3RGB - chains I and J of the 9 polymer chains in the assembly; structure by X-ray diffraction, 2.80 A resolution.

[Chain I]
Protein: Methane monooxygenase subunit B2
From: Methylococcus capsulatus
Notes: EC 1.14.13.25
UniProtKB: Q49104 (Q49104_METCA); residue numbers follow UniProt; this construct covers 1-414
Chain sequence (414 residues; row label = number of the first residue in the row):
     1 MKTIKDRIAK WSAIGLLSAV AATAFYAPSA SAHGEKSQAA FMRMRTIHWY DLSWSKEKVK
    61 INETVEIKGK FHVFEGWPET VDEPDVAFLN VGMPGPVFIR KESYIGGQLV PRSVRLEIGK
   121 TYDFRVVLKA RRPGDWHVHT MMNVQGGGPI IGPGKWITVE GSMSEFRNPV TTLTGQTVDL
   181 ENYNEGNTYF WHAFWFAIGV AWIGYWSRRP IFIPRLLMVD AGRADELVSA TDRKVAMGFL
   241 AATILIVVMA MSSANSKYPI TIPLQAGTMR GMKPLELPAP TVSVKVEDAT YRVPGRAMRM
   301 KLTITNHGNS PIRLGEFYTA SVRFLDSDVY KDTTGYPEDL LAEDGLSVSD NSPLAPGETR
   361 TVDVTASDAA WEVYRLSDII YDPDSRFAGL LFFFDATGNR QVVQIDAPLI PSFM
Disordered / not traced: 1-32
Metal / ion sites: dinuclear copper ion: His33, His137, His139; Cu ion: His48, His72

[Chain J]
Protein: Methane monooxygenase subunit A2
From: Methylococcus capsulatus
Notes: EC 1.14.13.25
UniProtKB: Q607G3 (Q607G3_METCA); numbering as in UniProt (aligned over 1-247)
Chain sequence (247 residues; numbered 1 to 247; the number before each row is that of its first residue):
     1 MSAAQSAVRS HAEAVQVSRT IDWMALFVVF FVIVGSYHIH AMLTMGDWDF WSDWKDRRLW
    61 VTVTPIVLVT FPAAVQSYLW ERYRLPWGAT VCVLGLLLGE WINRYFNFWG WTYFPINFVF
   121 PASLVPGAII LDTVLMLSGS YLFTAIVGAM GWGLIFYPGN WPIIAPLHVP VEYNGMLMSI
   181 ADIQGYNYVR TGTPEYIRMV EKGTLRTFGK DVAPVSAFFS AFMSILIYFM WHFIGRWFSN
   241 ERFLQST
Disordered / not traced: 1-6, 192-212, 246-247
Metal / ion sites: Zn2+ near His11 (its only coordinating residue here)

[How chain I and chain J interact]
Residue-residue contacts (152; chain I residue first):
  Asn90(I) - Val189(J)
  Asn90(I) - Arg190(J)  hydrogen bond (side chain-backbone)
  Asn90(I) - Thr191(J)
  Val91(I) - Val189(J)
  Met93(I) - Val189(J)  hydrophobic
  Gly95(I) - Val189(J)
  Pro96(I) - Tyr113(J)
  Pro96(I) - Phe114(J)  hydrophobic
  Pro96(I) - Tyr188(J)  hydrophobic
  Ile99(I) - Asn187(J)
  Ile99(I) - Tyr188(J)  hydrophobic
  Arg100(I) - Tyr186(J)  hydrogen bond (side chain-backbone)
  Arg100(I) - Asn187(J)  hydrogen bond (backbone-side chain)
  Arg100(I) - Val189(J)
  Lys101(I) - Tyr173(J)  hydrogen bond (backbone-side chain)
  Lys101(I) - Tyr186(J)
  Lys101(I) - Asn187(J)
  Glu102(I) - Asn174(J)
  Glu102(I) - Tyr186(J)
  Ser103(I) - Tyr186(J)  hydrogen bond
  Tyr104(I) - Asn174(J)
  Leu109(I) - Tyr173(J)
  Leu109(I) - Asn174(J)
  Leu109(I) - Met176(J)  hydrophobic
  Leu109(I) - Tyr186(J)
  Pro111(I) - Met176(J)
  Pro111(I) - Tyr186(J)  hydrophobic
  Arg112(I) - Met176(J)
  Arg131(I) - Trp109(J)
  Arg131(I) - Tyr113(J)  hydrogen bond (side chain-backbone)
  Arg131(I) - Pro115(J)
  Arg131(I) - Tyr188(J)
  Arg132(I) - Tyr113(J)
  Met141(I) - Thr191(J)
  Met163(I) - Trp109(J)  hydrophobic
  Met163(I) - Tyr113(J)  hydrophobic
  Asn168(I) - Asn187(J)  hydrogen bond
  Asn168(I) - Tyr188(J)  hydrogen bond
  Val170(I) - Val171(J)  hydrophobic
  Thr171(I) - Val171(J)
  Thr172(I) - Pro170(J)
  Leu173(I) - Pro170(J)  hydrogen bond (backbone-backbone)
  Leu173(I) - Val171(J)
  Leu173(I) - Glu172(J)
  Leu173(I) - Leu177(J)  hydrophobic
  Leu180(I) - Asn117(J)
  Leu180(I) - Ile180(J)  hydrophobic
  Leu180(I) - Ile183(J)  hydrophobic
  Leu180(I) - Tyr188(J)
  Glu181(I) - Asn117(J)  hydrogen bond (backbone-side chain)
  Glu181(I) - Tyr188(J)  hydrogen bond
  Asn182(I) - Asn117(J)
  Tyr183(I) - Asn117(J)
  Tyr183(I) - Pro166(J)  hydrogen bond (side chain-backbone)
  Tyr183(I) - Leu167(J)  hydrophobic
  Tyr183(I) - Val169(J)
  Tyr183(I) - Ile180(J)  hydrophobic
  Asn184(I) - Ile163(J)  hydrogen bond (side chain-backbone)
  Asn184(I) - Pro166(J)
  Asn184(I) - Leu167(J)
  Asn187(I) - Pro162(J)  hydrogen bond (side chain-backbone)
  Asn187(I) - Ile163(J)
  Asn187(I) - Pro166(J)
  Thr188(I) - Phe120(J)
  Thr188(I) - Ile163(J)
  Tyr189(I) - Trp101(J)  hydrophobic
  Tyr189(I) - Tyr105(J)
  Tyr189(I) - Ile116(J)
  Trp191(I) - Pro162(J)
  Trp191(I) - Ile163(J)  hydrophobic
  His192(I) - Leu97(J)
  His192(I) - Trp101(J)
  His192(I) - Pro121(J)  hydrogen bond (side chain-backbone)
  His192(I) - Ala122(J)
  His192(I) - Ser123(J)
  His192(I) - Ile163(J)
  Trp195(I) - Ser123(J)
  Trp195(I) - Val125(J)
  Trp195(I) - Pro126(J)
  Phe196(I) - Leu94(J)
  Gly199(I) - Leu94(J)
  Gly199(I) - Val125(J)
  Trp202(I) - Pro86(J)  hydrogen bond (side chain-backbone)
  Trp202(I) - Trp87(J)
  Trp202(I) - Thr90(J)
  Trp202(I) - Asp132(J)
  Ile203(I) - Trp87(J)  hydrophobic
  Ile203(I) - Thr90(J)
  Ile203(I) - Val91(J)  hydrophobic
  Ile203(I) - Leu94(J)  hydrophobic
  Trp206(I) - Pro86(J)  hydrophobic
  Trp206(I) - Trp87(J)
  Trp206(I) - Met136(J)  hydrophobic
  Ser207(I) - Arg19(J)  hydrogen bond (backbone-side chain)
  Arg208(I) - Arg19(J)  hydrogen bond (backbone-side chain)
  Arg209(I) - Arg19(J)  hydrogen bond (backbone-side chain)
  Pro210(I) - Arg19(J)
  Pro210(I) - Asp22(J)
  Ile211(I) - Asp22(J)  hydrogen bond (backbone-side chain)
  Ile211(I) - Leu85(J)
  Ile211(I) - Trp87(J)  hydrophobic
  Phe212(I) - Asp22(J)  hydrogen bond (backbone-side chain)
  Phe212(I) - Ala25(J)  hydrophobic
  Phe212(I) - Leu26(J)
  Phe212(I) - Tyr83(J)  hydrophobic
  Ile213(I) - Ile21(J)  hydrophobic
  Pro214(I) - Ser18(J)
  Arg215(I) - Tyr83(J)  hydrogen bond (side chain-backbone)
  Arg215(I) - Arg84(J)  hydrogen bond (side chain-backbone)
  Leu216(I) - Arg82(J)
  Leu216(I) - Tyr83(J)  hydrophobic
  Val219(I) - Glu81(J)
  Val219(I) - Arg82(J)
  Asp220(I) - Arg82(J)  salt bridge
  Ala224(I) - Arg84(J)
  Leu227(I) - Tyr83(J)
  Val228(I) - Arg84(J)
  Arg233(I) - Met136(J)
  Arg233(I) - Leu137(J)
  Ala236(I) - Thr133(J)
  Ala236(I) - Met136(J)  hydrophobic
  Ala236(I) - Leu137(J)  hydrophobic
  Leu240(I) - Ile130(J)  hydrophobic
  Leu240(I) - Thr133(J)
  Thr243(I) - Pro126(J)
  Thr243(I) - Ile129(J)
  Val247(I) - Ile155(J)  hydrophobic
  Val247(I) - Pro158(J)
  Val247(I) - Gly159(J)
  Ala250(I) - Pro162(J)  hydrophobic
  Met251(I) - Pro158(J)  hydrophobic
  Met251(I) - Trp161(J)
  Ala254(I) - Pro162(J)  hydrophobic
  Asn255(I) - Trp161(J)  hydrogen bond
  Tyr258(I) - Pro166(J)  hydrophobic
  Ile260(I) - Val169(J)
  Ile260(I) - Pro170(J)
  Thr261(I) - His168(J)
  Ile262(I) - His168(J)  hydrogen bond (backbone-backbone)
  Ile262(I) - Pro170(J)  hydrophobic
  Ile262(I) - Leu177(J)  hydrophobic
  Ile262(I) - Met178(J)
  Ile262(I) - Ser179(J)
  Pro263(I) - Arg57(J)
  Leu264(I) - Asp53(J)
  Leu264(I) - Asp56(J)
  Leu264(I) - Ser179(J)
  Leu264(I) - Ala181(J)  hydrophobic
  Leu264(I) - Asp182(J)
  Gln265(I) - Leu177(J)
  Gln265(I) - Met178(J)
  Gln265(I) - Asp182(J)  hydrogen bond (backbone-side chain)
Other interface residues (no listed pair), chain I (84 interface residues in all): Phe98, Gln108, Val110, Asn143, Phe166, Thr174, Gln176, Val178, Glu185, Ile198, Val200, Met237, Phe239, Ile244
Other interface residues (no listed pair), chain J (78 interface residues in all): Trp23, Trp54, Lys55, Trp80, Leu98, Ser138, Ala165, Gln184, Gly185

[In short]
84 residues of chain I and 78 residues of chain J are in contact; the contacts include 26 hydrogen bonds and 1
salt bridge. Among the polar pairs are Asp220(I)-Arg82(J), Asn90(I)-Arg190(J) and Arg100(I)-Tyr186(J).
His33(I), His137(I) and His139(I) coordinate a dinuclear copper ion ion.
Here chain I is Methane monooxygenase subunit B2 and chain J is Methane monooxygenase subunit A2, both from
Methylococcus capsulatus. Entry 3RGB (Crystal structure of particulate methane monooxygenase from
Methylococcus capsulatus (Bath)) was determined by X-ray diffraction together with 3RFR from the same study.
